1NOH - chains A and B; structure by X-ray diffraction, 2.80 A resolution.

# Chain A (and B)
Molecule: Head morphogenesis protein
Organism: Bacillus phage phi29
Notes: chain B of this document is another copy of the same molecule, construct and numbering; everything in this record applies to it too
Reference sequence: P13848 (VG7_BPPH2); residues 2-98 here correspond to UniProt positions 1-97 (UniProt number = residue number - 1)
Amino-acid sequence (97 residues; each row starts with the number of its first residue):
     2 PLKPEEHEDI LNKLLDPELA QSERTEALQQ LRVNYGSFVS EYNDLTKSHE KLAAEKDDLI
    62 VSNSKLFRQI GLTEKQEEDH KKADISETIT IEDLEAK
Not modelled in the structure: 75-98
Construct notes: conflict Glu75 (Asp74 in P13848)

# Interface between chain A and chain B
Pairs across the interface - 79 pairs, chain A then chain B:
  Leu3(A) - Tyr36(B)  hydrogen bond (backbone-side chain)
  Pro5(A) - Tyr36(B)  hydrophobic
  Pro5(A) - Val40(B)  hydrophobic
  His8(A) - Leu32(B)
  His8(A) - Tyr36(B)
  Glu9(A) - Arg33(B)  salt bridge
  Leu12(A) - Leu29(B)
  Leu12(A) - Leu32(B)  hydrophobic
  Leu12(A) - Arg33(B)
  Leu15(A) - Arg25(B)  hydrogen bond (backbone-side chain)
  Leu15(A) - Leu29(B)
  Leu16(A) - Gln22(B)  hydrogen bond (backbone-side chain)
  Leu16(A) - Arg25(B)
  Leu16(A) - Thr26(B)
  Leu16(A) - Leu29(B)
  Asp17(A) - Arg25(B)  hydrogen bond (backbone-side chain)
  Pro18(A) - Gln22(B)
  Pro18(A) - Arg25(B)
  Gln22(A) - Leu16(B)  hydrogen bond (side chain-backbone)
  Gln22(A) - Pro18(B)
  Arg25(A) - Leu15(B)  hydrogen bond (side chain-backbone)
  Arg25(A) - Leu16(B)  hydrogen bond (side chain-backbone)
  Arg25(A) - Asp17(B)
  Arg25(A) - Pro18(B)
  Arg25(A) - Arg25(B)
  Thr26(A) - Leu16(B)
  Leu29(A) - Leu12(B)
  Leu29(A) - Leu15(B)
  Leu29(A) - Leu16(B)  hydrophobic
  Leu32(A) - His8(B)
  Leu32(A) - Leu12(B)  hydrophobic
  Leu32(A) - Leu32(B)  hydrophobic
  Arg33(A) - Glu9(B)  salt bridge
  Arg33(A) - Leu12(B)
  Asn35(A) - Tyr36(B)  hydrogen bond
  Tyr36(A) - Leu3(B)  hydrogen bond (side chain-backbone)
  Tyr36(A) - His8(B)
  Tyr36(A) - Asn35(B)  hydrogen bond
  Tyr36(A) - Phe39(B)  hydrophobic
  Phe39(A) - Tyr36(B)
  Phe39(A) - Phe39(B)  hydrophobic
  Phe39(A) - Val40(B)
  Phe39(A) - Tyr43(B)  hydrophobic
  Val40(A) - Pro5(B)  hydrophobic
  Val40(A) - Phe39(B)  hydrophobic
  Glu42(A) - Tyr43(B)
  Tyr43(A) - Phe39(B)  hydrophobic
  Tyr43(A) - Tyr43(B)  hydrophobic
  Leu46(A) - Tyr43(B)  hydrophobic
  Leu46(A) - Leu46(B)  hydrophobic
  Leu46(A) - Thr47(B)
  Thr47(A) - Leu46(B)
  Ser49(A) - His50(B)  hydrogen bond
  His50(A) - Ser49(B)  hydrogen bond
  His50(A) - His50(B)
  His50(A) - Leu53(B)
  Leu53(A) - Leu53(B)  hydrophobic
  Leu53(A) - Ala54(B)
  Leu53(A) - Lys57(B)
  Ala54(A) - Leu53(B)
  Glu56(A) - Lys57(B)  salt bridge
  Lys57(A) - Leu53(B)
  Lys57(A) - Glu56(B)  salt bridge
  Lys57(A) - Leu60(B)
  Leu60(A) - Leu60(B)  hydrophobic
  Leu60(A) - Ile61(B)  hydrophobic
  Ile61(A) - Leu60(B)  hydrophobic
  Ser63(A) - Asn64(B)  hydrogen bond
  Asn64(A) - Leu60(B)
  Asn64(A) - Ser63(B)  hydrogen bond
  Asn64(A) - Asn64(B)
  Leu67(A) - Asn64(B)
  Leu67(A) - Leu67(B)  hydrophobic
  Leu67(A) - Ile71(B)
  Gln70(A) - Ile71(B)
  Ile71(A) - Leu67(B)
  Ile71(A) - Gln70(B)
  Ile71(A) - Ile71(B)  hydrophobic
  Thr74(A) - Thr74(B)
Other interface residues (no listed pair), chain A (39 interface residues in all): Pro2, Phe68
Other interface residues (no listed pair), chain B (39 interface residues in all): Pro2, Glu42, Phe68

# Summary
The chain A/chain B interface involves 39 residues from each chain; the contacts include 14 hydrogen bonds and
4 salt bridges. Polar pairs include Glu9(A)-Arg33(B), Glu56(A)-Lys57(B) and Leu3(A)-Tyr36(B).
Both chains are Head morphogenesis protein (Bacillus phage phi29). Entry 1NOH (The structure of bacteriophage
phi29 scaffolding protein gp7 after prohead assembly) was determined by X-ray diffraction (same publication as
1NO4).
